Entry 3SNE (X-ray diffraction, 2.60 A resolution); this record covers chains A and H.

Chain A:
Protein: 3C-like proteinase
From: SARS coronavirus
Notes: EC 3.4.22.-
Reference sequence: P0C6U8 (R1A_CVHSA); residues 1-306 here correspond to UniProt positions 3241-3546 (UniProt number = residue number + 3240)
Chain sequence (306 residues; numbered 1 to 306; the number before each row is that of its first residue):
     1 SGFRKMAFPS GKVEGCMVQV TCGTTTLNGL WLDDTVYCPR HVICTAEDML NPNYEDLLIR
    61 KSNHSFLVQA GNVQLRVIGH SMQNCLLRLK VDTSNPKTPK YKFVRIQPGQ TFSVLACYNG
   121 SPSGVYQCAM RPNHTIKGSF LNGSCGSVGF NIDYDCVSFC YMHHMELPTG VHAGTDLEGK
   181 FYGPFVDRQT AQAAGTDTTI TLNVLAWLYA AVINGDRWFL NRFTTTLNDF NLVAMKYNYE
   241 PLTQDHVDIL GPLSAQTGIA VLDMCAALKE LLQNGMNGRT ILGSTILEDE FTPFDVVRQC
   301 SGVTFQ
Curated features (UniProtKB/Swiss-Prot):
  - active site (For 3CL-PRO activity): His41, Cys145
  - site: Gln306 (Cleavage)
What the authors report for this chain:
  - binding site for Peptide aldehyde inhibitor Ac-ESTLQ-H (chain H): Phe140, Asn142, Gly143, Ser144, Cys145, His163, Glu166, His172
  - specificity-determining residues: His163
  - catalytic residues: His41, Cys145 (citing earlier work)

Chain H:
Protein: Peptide aldehyde inhibitor Ac-ESTLQ-H
Chain sequence (6 residues; each row starts with the number of its first residue; numbering starts at 0):
     0 XESTLQ
Modified residues: ACE (acetyl group) at position 0; Gln5 ((4s)-4-amino-5-hydroxypentanamide; ECC)

How chain A and chain H interact:
Residue-residue contacts - 32 pairs, chain A then chain H:
  His41(A) - Leu4(H)
  Met49(A) - Leu4(H)  hydrophobic
  Leu50(A) - Glu1(H)
  Phe140(A) - Gln5(H)
  Leu141(A) - Gln5(H)
  Asn142(A) - Thr3(H)
  Asn142(A) - Gln5(H)
  Gly143(A) - Gln5(H)  hydrogen bond (backbone-backbone)
  Ser144(A) - Gln5(H)
  Cys145(A) - Leu4(H)
  Cys145(A) - Gln5(H)  covalent bond
  His163(A) - Gln5(H)
  His164(A) - Leu4(H)
  His164(A) - Gln5(H)
  Met165(A) - Ser2(H)  hydrogen bond
  Met165(A) - Thr3(H)
  Met165(A) - Leu4(H)  hydrophobic
  Glu166(A) - Ser2(H)  hydrogen bond (backbone-side chain)
  Glu166(A) - Thr3(H)  hydrogen bond (backbone-backbone)
  Glu166(A) - Gln5(H)
  Leu167(A) - Ser2(H)
  Pro168(A) - ACE_0(H)
  Pro168(A) - Glu1(H)
  His172(A) - Gln5(H)
  Asp187(A) - Leu4(H)
  Gln189(A) - Glu1(H)
  Gln189(A) - Ser2(H)
  Thr190(A) - Glu1(H)
  Thr190(A) - Ser2(H)
  Ala191(A) - Glu1(H)  hydrogen bond (backbone-side chain)
  Gln192(A) - Glu1(H)
  Gln192(A) - Ser2(H)
Interface residues without a listed pair, chain A (22 interface residues in all): Arg188

Summary:
22 residues of chain A and 6 residues of chain H are in contact; the contacts include 1 covalent bond and 5
hydrogen bonds. Polar contacts include Met165(A)-Ser2(H), Glu166(A)-Ser2(H) and Ala191(A)-Glu1(H). The paper
reports catalytic residues His41(A) and Cys145(A); a binding site for Peptide aldehyde inhibitor Ac-ESTLQ-H
(chain H) at Phe140(A), Asn142(A) and Gly143(A) among others.
Chain A is 3C-like proteinase (SARS coronavirus) and chain H is Peptide aldehyde inhibitor Ac-ESTLQ-H; the
structure, Crystal structure of SARS coronavirus main protease complexed with Ac-ESTLQ-H (Soaking), was
determined by X-ray diffraction (same publication as 3SN8, 3SNA, 3SNB, 3SNC and 3SND).
